6VVI - chains AAA and BBB of the 4 polymer chains in the assembly; structure by X-ray diffraction, 2.15 A resolution.

[Chain AAA (and BBB)]
Molecule: 4-hydroxy-tetrahydrodipicolinate synthase 1, chloroplastic
Source organism: Arabidopsis thaliana
Notes: EC 4.3.3.7; chain BBB of this document is another copy of the same molecule, construct and numbering; everything in this record applies to it too
UniProt: Q9LZX6 (DAPA1_ARATH); numbering as in UniProt (aligned over 49-365)
Sequence (321 residues; row label = number of the first residue in the row):
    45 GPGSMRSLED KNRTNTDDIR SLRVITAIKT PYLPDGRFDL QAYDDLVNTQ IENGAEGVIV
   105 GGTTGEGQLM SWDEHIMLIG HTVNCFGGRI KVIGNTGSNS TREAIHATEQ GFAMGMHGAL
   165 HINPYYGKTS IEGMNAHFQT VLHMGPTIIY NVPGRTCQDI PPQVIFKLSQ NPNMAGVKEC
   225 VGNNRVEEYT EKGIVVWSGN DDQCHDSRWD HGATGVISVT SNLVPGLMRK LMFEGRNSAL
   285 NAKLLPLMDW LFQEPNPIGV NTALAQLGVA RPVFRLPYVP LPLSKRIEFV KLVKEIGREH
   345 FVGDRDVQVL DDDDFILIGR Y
Not modelled in the structure: 45-57 (chain BBB: 45-53)
Construct notes: expression tag (45-48)
Curated features (UniProtKB/Swiss-Prot):
  - active site: Y194 (Proton donor/acceptor), K222 (Schiff-base intermediate with substrate)
  - binding site (pyruvate): T108, I261
  - site (Part of a proton relay during catalysis): T107, Y170
From the paper describing this entry:
  - catalytic residues: T107, Y170, Y194
  - self-association interface (contacts with another copy of this molecule); pairs are residue here / residue on that copy: C201-C201 (disulfide), Y170
  - conformationally variable residues (side-chain flip): W116, I120, H150
  - contacts within the chain: W116-Q154 (hydrogen bond)
  - mutagenesis - C201G (1.8 +/- 0.06 uM): unchanged catalytic activity on lysine

[Chain AAA / chain BBB interface]
Inter-chain disulfides: C201(AAA)-C201(BBB)
Residue-residue contacts - 90 pairs, chain AAA then chain BBB:
  T107(AAA) with Y170(BBB), hydrogen bond
  Q112(AAA) with N143(BBB); S144(BBB); E147(BBB); G171(BBB)
  L113(AAA) with N143(BBB); S144(BBB); R146(BBB), hydrogen bond (backbone-side chain)
  M114(AAA) with R146(BBB)
  S115(AAA) with R146(BBB)
  N143(AAA) with Q112(BBB); L113(BBB); P321(BBB)
  S144(AAA) with Q112(BBB); L113(BBB); Y365(BBB), hydrogen bond
  T145(AAA) with L320(BBB), hydrogen bond (side chain-backbone); P321(BBB); Y365(BBB)
  R146(AAA) with L113(BBB), hydrogen bond (side chain-backbone); M114(BBB); S115(BBB); E118(BBB), salt bridge; G363(BBB), hydrogen bond (backbone-backbone); Y365(BBB), hydrogen bond (side chain-backbone)
  I149(AAA) with G363(BBB); R364(BBB)
  H150(AAA) with R364(BBB)
  E153(AAA) with R364(BBB), salt bridge
  I166(AAA) with Y170(BBB), hydrophobic
  P168(AAA) with P321(BBB), hydrophobic
  Y169(AAA) with Y170(BBB), hydrophobic
  Y170(AAA) with T107(BBB), hydrogen bond; I166(BBB), hydrophobic; Y169(BBB), hydrophobic; R199(BBB), hydrogen bond (backbone-side chain)
  G171(AAA) with R199(BBB); Y322(BBB), hydrogen bond (backbone-side chain)
  K172(AAA) with G198(BBB); R199(BBB); P299(BBB); Y322(BBB)
  T173(AAA) with P299(BBB); I302(BBB); P321(BBB), hydrogen bond (side chain-backbone); Y322(BBB)
  S174(AAA) with E298(BBB); P299(BBB); I302(BBB); V323(BBB)
  G177(AAA) with P321(BBB); V323(BBB)
  A180(AAA) with L320(BBB), hydrophobic
  H181(AAA) with P321(BBB)
  P197(AAA) with C201(BBB), hydrogen bond (backbone-side chain)
  G198(AAA) with K172(BBB), hydrogen bond (backbone-side chain); C201(BBB), hydrogen bond (backbone-side chain)
  R199(AAA) with Y170(BBB), hydrogen bond (side chain-backbone); G171(BBB); K172(BBB)
  C201(AAA) with P197(BBB); G198(BBB); C201(BBB), disulfide
  E298(AAA) with S174(BBB)
  P299(AAA) with K172(BBB); T173(BBB)
  I302(AAA) with T173(BBB); S174(BBB)
  L320(AAA) with T145(BBB), hydrogen bond (backbone-side chain); A180(BBB), hydrophobic; T184(BBB)
  P321(AAA) with N143(BBB); T145(BBB); P168(BBB), hydrophobic; T173(BBB), hydrogen bond (backbone-side chain); G177(BBB); H181(BBB)
  Y322(AAA) with G171(BBB), hydrogen bond (side chain-backbone); K172(BBB); T173(BBB)
  V323(AAA) with S174(BBB); E176(BBB); G177(BBB)
  G363(AAA) with R146(BBB); I149(BBB)
  R364(AAA) with I149(BBB); H150(BBB); E153(BBB), salt bridge
  Y365(AAA) with S144(BBB); R146(BBB), hydrogen bond (backbone-side chain)
Also at the interface, not in a pair above, chain AAA (45 interface residues in all): E118, N139, E176, T184, M188, T200, N300, P324
Also at the interface, not in a pair above, chain BBB (46 interface residues in all): N139, M188, T200, N300, R319

[Overview]
Chain AAA and chain BBB form an interface of 45 and 46 residues respectively, with 1 disulfide bond, 19
hydrogen bonds and 3 salt bridges. Polar pairs include R146(AAA)-E118(BBB), E153(AAA)-R364(BBB) and
T107(AAA)-Y170(BBB). The paper reports catalytic residues T107(AAA), Y170(AAA) and Y194(AAA); C201G of chain
AAA leaves catalytic activity on lysine unchanged.
Chain AAA and chain BBB are both 4-hydroxy-tetrahydrodipicolinate synthase 1, chloroplastic (Arabidopsis
thaliana); the structure, Arabidopsis thaliana dihydrodipicolinate synthase isoform 1 (DHDPS1), was determined
by X-ray diffraction (same publication as 6VVH).
